PDB entry 8OHS | electron microscopy, 4.10 A resolution (low resolution: residue-level contacts below are approximate; hydrogen-bond / salt-bridge calls are withheld) | chains C and E of the 9 polymer chains in the assembly

[Chain C (and E)]
Protein: Pyruvate dehydrogenase X component
From: Neurospora crassa
Notes: chain E of this document is another copy of the same molecule, construct and numbering; everything in this record applies to it too
UniProtKB: Q7RWS2 (Q7RWS2_NEUCR); residue numbers follow UniProt; this construct covers 1-426
Sequence (426 residues; numbered 1 to 426; the number before each row is that of its first residue):
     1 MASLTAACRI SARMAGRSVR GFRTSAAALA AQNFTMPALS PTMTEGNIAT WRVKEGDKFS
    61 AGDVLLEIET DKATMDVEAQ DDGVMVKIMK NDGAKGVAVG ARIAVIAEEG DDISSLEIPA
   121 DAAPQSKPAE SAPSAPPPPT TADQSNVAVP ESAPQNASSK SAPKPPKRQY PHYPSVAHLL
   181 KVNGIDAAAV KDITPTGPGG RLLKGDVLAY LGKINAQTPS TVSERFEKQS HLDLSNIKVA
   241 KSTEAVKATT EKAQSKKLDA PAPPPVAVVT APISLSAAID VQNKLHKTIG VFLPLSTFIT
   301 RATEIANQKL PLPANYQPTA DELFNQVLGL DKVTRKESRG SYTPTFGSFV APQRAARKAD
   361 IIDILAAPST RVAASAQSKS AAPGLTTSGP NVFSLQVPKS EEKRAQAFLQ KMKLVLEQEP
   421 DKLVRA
Unresolved in the structure: 1-263, 350-391, 426

[How chain C and chain E interact]
Pairs across the interface (10; chain C residue first):
  K287(C) with K284(E)
  T288(C) with K284(E); T288(E)
  I289(C) with K284(E); L285(E); D421(E)
  G290(C) with D421(E)
  V291(C) with D421(E); V424(E)
  R425(C) with R425(E)
Interface residues without a listed pair, chain C (7 interface residues in all): F292
Interface residues without a listed pair, chain E (8 interface residues in all): V281, K422

[Overview]
7 residues of chain C and 8 residues of chain E are in contact.
Both chains are Pyruvate dehydrogenase X component (Neurospora crassa). Entry 8OHS (Core-binding domain of
fungal E3-binding domain bound to the native pyruvate dehydrogenase E2 core) was determined by electron
microscopy (same publication as 7R5M).
